PDB entry 8S0E | electron microscopy, 3.80 A resolution | chains G and A of the 15 polymer chains in the assembly

# Chain G
Molecule: Cell division control protein 6 homolog
Source organism: Homo sapiens
UniProt: Q99741 (CDC6_HUMAN); residues 1-560 here = UniProt positions 1-560
Amino-acid sequence (560 residues; each row starts with the number of its first residue):
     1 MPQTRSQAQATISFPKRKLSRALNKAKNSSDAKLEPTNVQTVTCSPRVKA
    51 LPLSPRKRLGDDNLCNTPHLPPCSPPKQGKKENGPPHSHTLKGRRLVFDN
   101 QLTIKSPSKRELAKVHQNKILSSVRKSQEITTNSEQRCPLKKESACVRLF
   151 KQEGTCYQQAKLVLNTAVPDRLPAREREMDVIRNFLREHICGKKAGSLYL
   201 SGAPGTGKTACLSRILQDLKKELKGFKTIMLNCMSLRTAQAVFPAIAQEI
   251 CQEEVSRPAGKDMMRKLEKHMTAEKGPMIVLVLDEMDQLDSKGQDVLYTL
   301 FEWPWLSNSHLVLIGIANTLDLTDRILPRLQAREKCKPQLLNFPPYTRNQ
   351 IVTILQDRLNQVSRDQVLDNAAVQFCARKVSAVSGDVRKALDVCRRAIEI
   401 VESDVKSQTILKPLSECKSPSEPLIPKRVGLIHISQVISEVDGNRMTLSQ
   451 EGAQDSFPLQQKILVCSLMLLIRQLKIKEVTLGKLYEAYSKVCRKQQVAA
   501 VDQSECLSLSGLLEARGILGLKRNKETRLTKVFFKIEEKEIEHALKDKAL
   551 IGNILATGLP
Unresolved in the structure: 1-153, 192-196, 252-261, 362-372, 408-430, 443-455, 499-502, 557-560
UniProt features mapped onto this chain:
  - motif: Gly93 to Asn100 (Cy)
  - binding site (ATP): Gly202 to Thr209
  - modified residue: Ser45 (Phosphoserine), Ser54 (Phosphoserine), Thr67 (Phosphothreonine), Ser74 (Phosphoserine), Ser106 (Phosphoserine), Ser127 (Phosphoserine), Ser419 (Phosphoserine)

# Chain A
Molecule: Origin recognition complex subunit 1
Source organism: Homo sapiens
UniProt: Q13415 (ORC1_HUMAN); residue numbers follow UniProt; this construct covers 1-861
Amino-acid sequence (861 residues; numbered 1 to 861; the number before each row is that of its first residue):
     1 MAHYPTRLKTRKTYSWVGRPLLDRKLHYQTYREMCVKTEGCSTEIHIQIG
    51 QFVLIEGDDDENPYVAKLLELFEDDSDPPPKKRARVQWFVRFCEVPACKR
   101 HLLGRKPGAQEIFWYDYPACDSNINAETIIGLVRVIPLAPKDVVPTNLKN
   151 EKTLFVKLSWNEKKFRPLSSELFAELNKPQESAAKCQKPVRAKSKSAESP
   201 SWTPAEHVAKRIESRHSASKSRQTPTHPLTPRARKRLELGNLGNPQMSQQ
   251 TSCASLDSPGRIKRKVAFSEITSPSKRSQPDKLQTLSPALKAPEKTRETG
   301 LSYTEDDKKASPEHRIILRTRIAASKTIDIREERTLTPISGGQRSSVVPS
   351 VILKPENIKKRDAKEAKAQNEATSTPHRIRRKSSVLTMNRIRQQLRFLGN
   401 SKSDQEEKEILPAAEISDSSSDEEEASTPPLPRRAPRTVSRNLRSSLKSS
   451 LHTLTKVPKKSLKPRTPRCAAPQIRSRSLAAQEPASVLEEARLRLHVSAV
   501 PESLPCREQEFQDIYNFVESKLLDHTGGCMYISGVPGTGKTATVHEVIRC
   551 LQQAAQANDVPPFQYIEVNGMKLTEPHQVYVQILQKLTGQKATANHAAEL
   601 LAKQFCTRGSPQETTVLLVDELDLLWTHKQDIMYNLFDWPTHKEARLVVL
   651 AIANTMDLPERIMMNRVSSRLGLTRMCFQPYTYSQLQQILRSRLKHLKAF
   701 EDDAIQLVARKVAALSGDARRCLDICRRATEICEFSQQKPDSPGLVTIAH
   751 SMEAVDEMFSSSYITAIKNSSVLEQSFLRAILAEFRRSGLEEATFQQIYS
   801 QHVALCRMEGLPYPTMSETMAVCSHLGSCRLLLVEPSRNDLLLRVRLNVS
   851 QDDVLYALKDE
Unresolved in the structure: 1-485, 736-746, 861
UniProt features mapped onto this chain:
  - binding site (ATP): Val500, Gly534 to Ala542, Glu621, Asn654, Arg720
  - binding site (Mg(2+)): Asp620, Glu621
  - site: Glu94 (Histone H4K20me2 binding)
  - modified residue: Ser199 (Phosphoserine), Thr203 (Phosphothreonine), Ser252 (Phosphoserine), Ser255 (Phosphoserine), Ser273 (Phosphoserine), Ser287 (Phosphoserine), Lys326 (N6-acetyllysine), Thr337 (Phosphothreonine), Ser340 (Phosphoserine), Ser417 (Phosphoserine), Ser420 (Phosphoserine), Ser478 (Phosphoserine)
Ion coordination: Mg2+: Thr541 (together with ATP-gamma-S)
Small-molecule neighbours: ATP-gamma-S (AGS; phosphothiophosphoric acid-adenylate ester): Val497, Leu504, Arg507, Val535, Pro536, Gly537, Thr538, Gly539, Lys540, Thr541, Ala542, Glu621, Tyr681, Ile689, Arg693, Ala719, Arg720, Leu723

# How chain G and chain A interact
Pairs across the interface - 34 pairs, chain G then chain A:
  Lys161(G) - Ser520(A)
  Leu162(G) - Asp524(A)
  Pro204(G) - Arg666(A)
  Lys208(G) - Arg666(A)
  Met234(G) - Tyr634(A)  hydrophobic
  Arg237(G) - His577(A)
  Arg237(G) - Asn595(A)
  Glu285(G) - Tyr634(A)  hydrogen bond
  Glu285(G) - Arg666(A)  salt bridge
  Asn318(G) - Arg666(A)  hydrogen bond
  Arg388(G) - Ser669(A)
  Lys389(G) - Ser669(A)
  Lys389(G) - Leu673(A)
  Asp392(G) - Ser669(A)
  Asp392(G) - Leu673(A)
  Val393(G) - Leu673(A)  hydrophobic
  Arg396(G) - Leu673(A)  hydrogen bond (side chain-backbone)
  Arg396(G) - Met676(A)
  Val437(G) - Leu673(A)  hydrophobic
  Val441(G) - Leu673(A)  hydrophobic
  Pro458(G) - Ala713(A)
  Gln460(G) - Ala714(A)
  Gln460(G) - Leu715(A)
  Gln503(G) - Asn848(A)
  Gln503(G) - Val849(A)
  Gln503(G) - Ser850(A)
  Glu505(G) - Phe759(A)
  Leu509(G) - Leu715(A)
  Ala515(G) - Met656(A)
  Arg516(G) - Met656(A)
  Arg516(G) - Pro680(A)
  Arg528(G) - Glu791(A)  salt bridge
  Arg528(G) - Arg846(A)
  Arg528(G) - Leu847(A)
Also at the interface, not in a pair above, chain G (30 interface residues in all): Thr166, Asp386, Glu399, Ser456, Leu459, Tyr486, Glu526
Also at the interface, not in a pair above, chain A (30 interface residues in all): Phe517, Thr526, Lys629, Thr641, Asn654, Thr655, Arg670, Gly672, Asp853

# Overview
Chain G and chain A each contribute 30 residues to their interface, with 3 hydrogen bonds and 2 salt bridges.
Among the polar pairs are Glu285(G)-Arg666(A), Arg528(G)-Glu791(A) and Glu285(G)-Tyr634(A). Ligands of chain
A: ATP-gamma-S.
Chain G is Cell division control protein 6 homolog and chain A is Origin recognition complex subunit 1, both
from Homo sapiens; the structure, H. sapiens OCCM bound to double stranded DNA, was determined by electron
microscopy together with 8S09, 8S0A, 8S0B, 8S0C, 8S0D and 8S0F from the same study.
